PDB entry 8PP5 | X-ray diffraction, 2.00 A resolution | chains B and F of the 6 polymer chains in the assembly

== Chain B (and F) ==
Name: Ferritin heavy chain, N-terminally processed
Organism: Homo sapiens
Notes: chain F of this document is another copy of the same molecule, construct and numbering; everything in this record applies to it too
UniProtKB: P02794 (FRIH_HUMAN); residues 5-176 here correspond to UniProt positions 6-177 (UniProt number = residue number + 1)
Sequence (172 residues; numbered 5 to 176; the number before each row is that of its first residue):
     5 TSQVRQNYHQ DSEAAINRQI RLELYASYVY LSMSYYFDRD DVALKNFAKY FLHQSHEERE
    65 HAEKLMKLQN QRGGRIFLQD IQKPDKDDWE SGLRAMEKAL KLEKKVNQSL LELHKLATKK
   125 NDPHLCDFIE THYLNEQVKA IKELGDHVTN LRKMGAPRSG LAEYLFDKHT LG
Differences from the reference sequence: engineered mutation Arg25 (Asn26 in P02794), Gln86 (Lys87 in P02794), Lys90 (Cys91 in P02794), Arg98 (Asn99 in P02794), Lys102 (Cys103 in P02794), Lys105 (His106 in P02794), Lys109 (Asn110 in P02794), Lys123 (Asp124 in P02794), Arg162 (Glu163 in P02794)
Swiss-Prot annotation at these positions:
  - binding site (Fe cation): Glu27, Glu62, His65, Glu107, Gln141
  - site: Arg22 (Essential for association with cargo receptor NCOA4)
Metal / ion sites: Fe ion: Glu27, Glu62, His65

== Chain B / chain F interface ==
Residue-residue contacts - 22 pairs, chain B then chain F:
  Lys146(B) - Asp42(F)  hydrogen bond (side chain-backbone)
  Lys146(B) - Asp44(F)
  Gly149(B) - Asp44(F)
  Asp150(B) - Asp44(F)
  Asp150(B) - Ala47(F)
  Thr153(B) - Asp44(F)  hydrogen bond (side chain-backbone)
  Thr153(B) - Asp45(F)
  Thr153(B) - Val46(F)
  Asn154(B) - Ala47(F)  hydrogen bond (side chain-backbone)
  Asn154(B) - Leu48(F)
  Asn154(B) - Tyr168(F)
  Lys157(B) - Asp45(F)  hydrogen bond (side chain-backbone)
  Lys157(B) - Gly164(F)
  Lys157(B) - Leu165(F)
  Met158(B) - Leu165(F)  hydrophobic
  Met158(B) - Tyr168(F)  hydrophobic
  Leu169(B) - Tyr168(F)
  Phe170(B) - Tyr168(F)
  His173(B) - Tyr168(F)
  His173(B) - Lys172(F)  hydrogen bond (backbone-side chain)
  His173(B) - His173(F)
  Thr174(B) - Tyr168(F)  hydrogen bond
Other interface residues (no listed pair), chain F (13 interface residues in all): Arg43, Leu169

== Overview ==
Chain B and chain F form an interface of 11 and 13 residues respectively; the contacts include 6 hydrogen
bonds. Polar pairs include Lys146(B)-Asp42(F), Thr153(B)-Asp44(F) and Asn154(B)-Ala47(F). Glu27(B), Glu62(B)
and His65(B) coordinate a Fe ion ion. UniProt lists 5 Fe cation-binding residues on chain B.
Both chains are Ferritin heavy chain, N-terminally processed (Homo sapiens). Entry 8PP5 (Unitary crystal
structure of positively supercharged ferritin variant Ftn(pos)-m1 (Mg Formate condition)) was determined by
X-ray diffraction (same publication as 8PP2, 8PP3 and 8PP4).
